4L18 - chains A and B of the 4 polymer chains in the assembly; structure by X-ray diffraction, 2.30 A resolution.

[Chain A]
Name: Runt-related transcription factor 1
From: Mus musculus
UniProtKB: Q03347 (RUNX1_MOUSE); residue numbers follow UniProt; this construct covers 48-214
Chain sequence (167 residues; numbered 48 to 214; the number before each row is that of its first residue):
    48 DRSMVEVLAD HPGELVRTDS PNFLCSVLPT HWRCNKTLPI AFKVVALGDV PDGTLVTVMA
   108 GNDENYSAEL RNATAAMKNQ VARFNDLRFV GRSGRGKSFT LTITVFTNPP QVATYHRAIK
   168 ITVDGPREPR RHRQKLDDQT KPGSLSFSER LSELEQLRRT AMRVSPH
Disordered / not traced: 48-52, 178-188, 206-214
UniProt features mapped onto this chain:
  - region (Interaction with DNA): R80 to T84, R135 to G143, I168 to R177
  - binding site (chloride): N112, E116, R139, V170
  - modified residue (Phosphoserine): S193, S212
  - mutagenesis: R80 (R80A: Interferes with DNA-binding), N109 (N109A: Interferes with heterodimerization), Y113 (Y113A: Interferes with heterodimerization), R142 (R142A: Interferes with DNA-binding), K144 (K144M: Interferes with DNA-binding), T149 (T149A: Interferes with heterodimerization), V170 (V170A: No effect), D171 (D171A: Interferes with DNA-binding), R174 (R174A: Interferes with DNA-binding), R177 (R177A: Interferes with DNA-binding)
Reported in the primary citation:
  - binding site for the 16-nt DNA strand: R205
  - mutagenesis - R205E: abolished binding to cooperative DNA binding by Ets1
  - mutagenesis - S199P: abolished binding to Ets1276-441

[Chain B]
Name: Protein C-ets-1
From: Homo sapiens
UniProtKB: P14921 (ETS1_HUMAN); residue numbers follow UniProt; this construct covers 296-441
Chain sequence (146 residues; numbered 296 to 441; the number before each row is that of its first residue):
   296 PNHKPKGTFK DYVRDRADLN KDKPVIPAAA LAGYTGSGPI QLWQFLLELL TDKSCQSFIS
   356 WTGDGWEFKL SDPDEVARRW GKRKNKPKMN YEKLSRGLRY YYDKNIIHKT AGKRYVYRFV
   416 CDLQSLLGYT PEELHAMLDV KPDADE
Disordered / not traced: 296-332, 440-441
UniProt features mapped onto this chain:
  - DNA-binding region: I335 to V415 (ETS)
  - region: F304 to A312 (Helix HI-1), A323 to T330 (Helix HI-2), L418 to L422 (Helix H4), P426 to M432 (Helix H5)
  - modified residue: K305 (N6-acetyllysine)

[Chain A / chain B interface]
Pairs across the interface (14; chain A residue first):
  F194(A) - Y424(B)  hydrophobic
  F194(A) - L429(B)  hydrophobic
  R197(A) - L422(B)  hydrogen bond (side chain-backbone)
  R197(A) - Y424(B)  hydrogen bond
  L198(A) - L342(B)
  L198(A) - E343(B)
  L198(A) - T346(B)
  L201(A) - W338(B)  hydrophobic
  L201(A) - Q339(B)  hydrogen bond (backbone-side chain)
  L201(A) - L421(B)  hydrophobic
  E202(A) - P334(B)
  E202(A) - I335(B)
  E202(A) - Q339(B)
  E202(A) - E343(B)
Also at the interface, not in a pair above, chain B (14 interface residues in all): G423, M432, L433
Interface features reported in the paper:
  - specific contacts: R197(A)-L422(B) (hydrogen bond)
  - interface residues, chain A: F194(A), L198(A), L201(A)
  - hot spots on chain A (mutagenesis) - L198A/L201A: abolished binding to Ets1276-441

[Summary]
5 residues of chain A face 14 of chain B across their interface; the contacts include 3 hydrogen bonds. Polar
pairs include R197(A)-L422(B), R197(A)-Y424(B) and L201(A)-Q339(B). The authors report a hydrogen bond between
R197(A) and L422(B). The paper reports a binding site for the 16-nt DNA strand at R205(A); S199P and
L198A/L201A of chain A abolish binding to Ets1276-441.
Here chain A is Runt-related transcription factor 1 (Mus musculus) and chain B is Protein C-ets-1 (Homo
sapiens). Entry 4L18 (Crystal structure of Runx1 and Ets1 bound to TCR alpha promoter (crystal form 3)) was
determined by X-ray diffraction (same publication as 4L0Y and 4L0Z).
